PDB entry 5W7G | electron microscopy, 4.50 A resolution (low resolution: residue-level contacts below are approximate; hydrogen-bond / salt-bridge calls are withheld) | chains K and q of the 44 polymer chains in the assembly

== Chain K ==
Protein: ORF140
Organism: Acidianus filamentous virus 1
UniProtKB: Q70LC6 (Y140_AFV1Y); numbering as in UniProt (aligned over 1-140)
Chain sequence (140 residues; row label = number of the first residue in the row):
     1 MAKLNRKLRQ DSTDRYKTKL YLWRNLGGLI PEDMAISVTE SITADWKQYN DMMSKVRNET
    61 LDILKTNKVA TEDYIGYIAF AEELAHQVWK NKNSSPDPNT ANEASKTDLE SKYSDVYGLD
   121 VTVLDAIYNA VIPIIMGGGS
Disordered / not traced: 1-5, 137-140

== Chain q ==
Molecule: 252-nt DNA strand
Organism: Acidianus filamentous virus 1
Sequence (252 nucleotides; each row starts with the number of its first residue):
     1 ATATATATAT ATATATATAT ATATATATAT ATATATATAT ATATATATAT ATATATATAT
    61 ATATATATAT ATATATATAT ATATATATAT ATATATATAT ATATATATAT ATATATATAT
   121 ATATATATAT ATATATATAT ATATATATAT ATATATATAT ATATATATAT ATATATATAT
   181 ATATATATAT ATATATATAT ATATATATAT ATATATATAT ATATATATAT ATATATATAT
   241 ATATATATAT AT

== Interface between chain K and chain q ==
Contacting residue pairs - 27 pairs, chain K then chain q:
  Arg15(K) with DT174(q); DA175(q)
  Tyr16(K) with DA185(q); DT186(q)
  Trp23(K) with DA187(q); DT188(q)
  Arg24(K) with DT186(q); DA187(q)
  Ser41(K) with DT186(q)
  Ala44(K) with DA185(q)
  Asp45(K) with DT184(q); DA185(q)
  Gln48(K) with DT184(q); DA185(q)
  Tyr49(K) with DA183(q); DT184(q)
  Ile75(K) with DT180(q); DA181(q)
  Ala79(K) with DA181(q); DT182(q)
  Glu82(K) with DT182(q); DA183(q)
  His86(K) with DA183(q); DT184(q)
  Tyr113(K) with DT182(q)
  Ile135(K) with DT184(q); DA185(q)
Other interface residues (no listed pair), chain K (18 interface residues in all): Leu20, Glu83, Met136

== In short ==
18 residues of chain K face 11 of chain q across their interface.
Chain K is ORF140 and chain q is a 252-nt DNA strand, both from Acidianus filamentous virus 1; the structure,
An envelope of a filamentous hyperthermophilic virus carries lipids in a horseshoe conformation, was
determined by electron microscopy.
